PDB entry 8TPW | electron microscopy, 3.46 A resolution | chains B and C of the 5 polymer chains in the assembly

[Chain B]
Name: EryAII, 6-deoxyerythronolide-B synthase EryA3, modules 5 and 6
Organism: Saccharopolyspora erythraea
Notes: EC 2.3.1.94; fragment: DEBS Module 3
Reference sequence: Q5UNP5 (Q5UNP5_SACER); residues 3-1466 here correspond to UniProt positions 2-1465 (UniProt number = residue number - 1)
Chain sequence (1766 residues; each row starts with the number of its first residue; numbering starts at 0):
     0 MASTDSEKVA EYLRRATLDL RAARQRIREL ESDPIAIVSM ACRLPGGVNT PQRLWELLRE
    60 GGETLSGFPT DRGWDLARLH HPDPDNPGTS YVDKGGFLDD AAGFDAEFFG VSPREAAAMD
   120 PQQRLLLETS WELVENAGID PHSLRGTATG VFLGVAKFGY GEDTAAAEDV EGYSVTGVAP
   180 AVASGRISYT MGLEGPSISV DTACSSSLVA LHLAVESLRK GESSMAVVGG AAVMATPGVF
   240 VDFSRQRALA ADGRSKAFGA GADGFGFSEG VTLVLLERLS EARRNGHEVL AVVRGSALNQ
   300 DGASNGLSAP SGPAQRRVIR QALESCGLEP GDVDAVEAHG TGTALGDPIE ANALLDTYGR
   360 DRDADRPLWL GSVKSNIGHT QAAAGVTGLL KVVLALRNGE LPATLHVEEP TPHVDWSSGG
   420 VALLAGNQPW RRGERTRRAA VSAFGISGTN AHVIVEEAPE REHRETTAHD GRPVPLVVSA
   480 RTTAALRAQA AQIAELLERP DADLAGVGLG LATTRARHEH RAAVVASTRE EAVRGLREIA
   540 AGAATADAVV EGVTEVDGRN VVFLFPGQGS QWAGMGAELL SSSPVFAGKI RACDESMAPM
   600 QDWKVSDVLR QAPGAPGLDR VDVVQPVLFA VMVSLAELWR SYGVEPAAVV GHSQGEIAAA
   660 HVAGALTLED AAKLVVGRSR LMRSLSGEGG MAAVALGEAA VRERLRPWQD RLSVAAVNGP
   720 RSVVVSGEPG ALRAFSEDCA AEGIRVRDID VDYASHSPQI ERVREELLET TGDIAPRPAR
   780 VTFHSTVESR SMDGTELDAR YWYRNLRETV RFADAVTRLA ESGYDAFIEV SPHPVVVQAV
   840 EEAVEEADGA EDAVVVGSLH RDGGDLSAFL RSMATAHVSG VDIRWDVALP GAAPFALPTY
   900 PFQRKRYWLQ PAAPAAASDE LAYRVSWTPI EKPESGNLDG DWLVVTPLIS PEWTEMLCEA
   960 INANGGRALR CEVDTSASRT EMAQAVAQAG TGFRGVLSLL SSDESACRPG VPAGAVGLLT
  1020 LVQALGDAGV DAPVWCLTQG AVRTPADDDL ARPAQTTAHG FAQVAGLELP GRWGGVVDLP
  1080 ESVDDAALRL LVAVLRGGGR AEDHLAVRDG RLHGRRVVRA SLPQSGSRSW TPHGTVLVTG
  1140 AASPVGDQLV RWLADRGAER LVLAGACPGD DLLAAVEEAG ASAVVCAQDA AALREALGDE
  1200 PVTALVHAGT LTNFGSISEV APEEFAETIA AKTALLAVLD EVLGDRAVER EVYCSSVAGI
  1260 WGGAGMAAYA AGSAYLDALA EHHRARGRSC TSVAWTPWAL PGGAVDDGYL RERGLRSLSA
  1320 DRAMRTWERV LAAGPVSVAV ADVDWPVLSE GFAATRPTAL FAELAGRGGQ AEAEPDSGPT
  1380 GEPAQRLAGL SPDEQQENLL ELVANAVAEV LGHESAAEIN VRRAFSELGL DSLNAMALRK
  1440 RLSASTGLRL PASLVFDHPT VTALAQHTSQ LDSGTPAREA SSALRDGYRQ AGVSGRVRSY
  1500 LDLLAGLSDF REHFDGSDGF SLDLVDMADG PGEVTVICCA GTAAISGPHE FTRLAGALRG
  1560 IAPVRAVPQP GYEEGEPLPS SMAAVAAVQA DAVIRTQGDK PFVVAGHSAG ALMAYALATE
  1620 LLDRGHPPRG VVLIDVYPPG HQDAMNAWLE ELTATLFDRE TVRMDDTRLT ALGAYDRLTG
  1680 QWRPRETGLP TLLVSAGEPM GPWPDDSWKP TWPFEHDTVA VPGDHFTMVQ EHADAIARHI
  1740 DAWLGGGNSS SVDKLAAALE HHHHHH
Not modelled in the structure: 0-2, 692-699, 911-1765
Sequence notes: expression tag (0-2); conflict T481 (Ser480 in Q5UNP5)
Modified residues: S1431 (4'-phosphopanthetheine-serine; 4HH)

[Chain C]
Name: EryAII, 6-deoxyerythronolide-B synthase EryA3, modules 5 and 6
Organism: Saccharopolyspora erythraea
Notes: EC 2.3.1.94; fragment: DEBS Module 3
Reference sequence: Q5UNP5 (Q5UNP5_SACER); residues 21-1484 here correspond to UniProt positions 2-1465 (UniProt number = residue number - 19)
Chain sequence (1766 residues; numbered 18 to 1783; the number before each row is that of its first residue):
    18 MASTDSEKVA EYLRRATLDL RAARQRIREL ESDPIAIVSM ACRLPGGVNT PQRLWELLRE
    78 GGETLSGFPT DRGWDLARLH HPDPDNPGTS YVDKGGFLDD AAGFDAEFFG VSPREAAAMD
   138 PQQRLLLETS WELVENAGID PHSLRGTATG VFLGVAKFGY GEDTAAAEDV EGYSVTGVAP
   198 AVASGRISYT MGLEGPSISV DTACSSSLVA LHLAVESLRK GESSMAVVGG AAVMATPGVF
   258 VDFSRQRALA ADGRSKAFGA GADGFGFSEG VTLVLLERLS EARRNGHEVL AVVRGSALNQ
   318 DGASNGLSAP SGPAQRRVIR QALESCGLEP GDVDAVEAHG TGTALGDPIE ANALLDTYGR
   378 DRDADRPLWL GSVKSNIGHT QAAAGVTGLL KVVLALRNGE LPATLHVEEP TPHVDWSSGG
   438 VALLAGNQPW RRGERTRRAA VSAFGISGTN AHVIVEEAPE REHRETTAHD GRPVPLVVSA
   498 RTTAALRAQA AQIAELLERP DADLAGVGLG LATTRARHEH RAAVVASTRE EAVRGLREIA
   558 AGAATADAVV EGVTEVDGRN VVFLFPGQGS QWAGMGAELL SSSPVFAGKI RACDESMAPM
   618 QDWKVSDVLR QAPGAPGLDR VDVVQPVLFA VMVSLAELWR SYGVEPAAVV GHSQGEIAAA
   678 HVAGALTLED AAKLVVGRSR LMRSLSGEGG MAAVALGEAA VRERLRPWQD RLSVAAVNGP
   738 RSVVVSGEPG ALRAFSEDCA AEGIRVRDID VDYASHSPQI ERVREELLET TGDIAPRPAR
   798 VTFHSTVESR SMDGTELDAR YWYRNLRETV RFADAVTRLA ESGYDAFIEV SPHPVVVQAV
   858 EEAVEEADGA EDAVVVGSLH RDGGDLSAFL RSMATAHVSG VDIRWDVALP GAAPFALPTY
   918 PFQRKRYWLQ PAAPAAASDE LAYRVSWTPI EKPESGNLDG DWLVVTPLIS PEWTEMLCEA
   978 INANGGRALR CEVDTSASRT EMAQAVAQAG TGFRGVLSLL SSDESACRPG VPAGAVGLLT
  1038 LVQALGDAGV DAPVWCLTQG AVRTPADDDL ARPAQTTAHG FAQVAGLELP GRWGGVVDLP
  1098 ESVDDAALRL LVAVLRGGGR AEDHLAVRDG RLHGRRVVRA SLPQSGSRSW TPHGTVLVTG
  1158 AASPVGDQLV RWLADRGAER LVLAGACPGD DLLAAVEEAG ASAVVCAQDA AALREALGDE
  1218 PVTALVHAGT LTNFGSISEV APEEFAETIA AKTALLAVLD EVLGDRAVER EVYCSSVAGI
  1278 WGGAGMAAYA AGSAYLDALA EHHRARGRSC TSVAWTPWAL PGGAVDDGYL RERGLRSLSA
  1338 DRAMRTWERV LAAGPVSVAV ADVDWPVLSE GFAATRPTAL FAELAGRGGQ AEAEPDSGPT
  1398 GEPAQRLAGL SPDEQQENLL ELVANAVAEV LGHESAAEIN VRRAFSELGL DSLNAMALRK
  1458 RLSASTGLRL PASLVFDHPT VTALAQHTSQ LDSGTPAREA SSALRDGYRQ AGVSGRVRSY
  1518 LDLLAGLSDF REHFDGSDGF SLDLVDMADG PGEVTVICCA GTAAISGPHE FTRLAGALRG
  1578 IAPVRAVPQP GYEEGEPLPS SMAAVAAVQA DAVIRTQGDK PFVVAGHSAG ALMAYALATE
  1638 LLDRGHPPRG VVLIDVYPPG HQDAMNAWLE ELTATLFDRE TVRMDDTRLT ALGAYDRLTG
  1698 QWRPRETGLP TLLVSAGEPM GPWPDDSWKP TWPFEHDTVA VPGDHFTMVQ EHADAIARHI
  1758 DAWLGGGNSS SVDKLAAALE HHHHHH
Not modelled in the structure: 18-1413, 1487-1783
Sequence notes: expression tag (18-20); conflict T499 (Ser480 in Q5UNP5)
Modified residues: S1449 (4'-phosphopanthetheine-serine; 4HH)

[How chain B and chain C interact]
Contacting residue pairs (18):
  E106(B) - H1430(C)
  G109(B) - E1444(C)
  G109(B) - G1446(C)
  S111(B) - L1428(C)
  P112(B) - G1429(C)
  P112(B) - H1430(C)
  R113(B) - V1427(C)
  R113(B) - G1429(C)
  V169(B) - L1450(C)
  E170(B) - L1450(C)
  E170(B) - N1451(C)
  Y172(B) - N1451(C)  hydrogen bond
  R480(B) - R1440(C)
  R480(B) - E1444(C)  salt bridge
  E518(B) - R1440(C)  salt bridge
  E554(B) - N1437(C)  hydrogen bond
  E554(B) - R1439(C)  salt bridge
  E554(B) - R1440(C)
Interface residues without a listed pair, chain B (13 interface residues in all): V110, V552
Interface residues without a listed pair, chain C (13 interface residues in all): L1445, D1448
Interface features reported in the paper:
  - specific contacts: R480(B)-E1444(C), E518(B)-R1440(C), E554(B)-R1439(C)

[Overview]
The chain B/chain C interface involves 13 residues from each chain; the contacts include 2 hydrogen bonds and
3 salt bridges. Polar pairs include R480(B)-E1444(C), E518(B)-R1440(C) and E554(B)-R1439(C). The paper
describes contacts between R480(B) and E1444(C), E518(B) and R1440(C) and E554(B) and R1439(C).
Chain B and chain C are both EryAII, 6-deoxyerythronolide-B synthase EryA3, modules 5 and 6 (Saccharopolyspora
erythraea); the structure, Crosslinked 6-deoxyerythronolide B synthase (DEBS) Module 3 in complex with
antibody fragment 1B2: cis-oriented 1B2 and ..., was determined by electron microscopy (same publication as
8TPX, 8TKO, 8TJN, 8TJO and 8TJP).
